PDB entry 6DFF | electron microscopy, 3.90 A resolution | chains B and G of the 8 polymer chains in the assembly

[Chain B]
Name: AP-1 complex subunit beta-1
Organism: Homo sapiens
UniProt: Q10567 (AP1B1_HUMAN); residue numbers follow UniProt; this construct covers 1-584
Chain sequence (586 residues; row label = number of the first residue in the row; numbers below 1 keep their minus sign (Gly-1 is residue -1)):
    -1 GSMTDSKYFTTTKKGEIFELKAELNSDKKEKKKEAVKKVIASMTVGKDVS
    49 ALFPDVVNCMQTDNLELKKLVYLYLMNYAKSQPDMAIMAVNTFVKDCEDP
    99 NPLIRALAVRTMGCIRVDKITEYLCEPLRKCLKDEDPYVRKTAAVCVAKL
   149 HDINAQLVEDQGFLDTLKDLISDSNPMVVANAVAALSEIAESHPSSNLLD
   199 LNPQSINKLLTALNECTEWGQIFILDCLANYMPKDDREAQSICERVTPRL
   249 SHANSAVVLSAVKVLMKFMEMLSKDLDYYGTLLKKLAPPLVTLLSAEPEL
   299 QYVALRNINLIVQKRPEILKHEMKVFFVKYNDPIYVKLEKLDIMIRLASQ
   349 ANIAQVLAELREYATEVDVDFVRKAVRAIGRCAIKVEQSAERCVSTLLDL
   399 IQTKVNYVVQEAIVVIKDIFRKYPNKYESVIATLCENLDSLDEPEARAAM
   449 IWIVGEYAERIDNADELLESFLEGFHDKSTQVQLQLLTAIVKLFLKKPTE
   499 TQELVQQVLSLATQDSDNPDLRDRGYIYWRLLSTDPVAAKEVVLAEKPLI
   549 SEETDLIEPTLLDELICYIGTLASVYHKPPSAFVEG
Disordered / not traced: -1 to 13, 584
Construct notes: expression tag (-1 to 0); engineered mutation Arg359 (Lys in Q10567), Lys476 (Glu in Q10567)

[Chain G]
Name: AP-1 complex subunit gamma-1
Organism: Mus musculus
UniProt: P22892 (AP1G1_MOUSE); residue numbers follow UniProt; this construct covers 1-595
Chain sequence (601 residues; numbered 1 to 601; the number before each row is that of its first residue):
     1 MPAPIRLRELIRTIRTARTQAEEREMIQKECAAIRSSFREEDNTYRCRNV
    51 AKLLYMHMLGYPAHFGQLECLKLIASQKFTDKRIGYLGAMLLLDERQDVH
   101 LLMTNCIKNDLNHSTQFVQGLALCTLGCMGSSEMCRDLAGEVEKLLKTSN
   151 SYLRKKAALCAVHVIRKVPELMEMFLPATKNLLNEKNHGVLHTSVVLLTE
   201 MCERSPDMLAHFRKLVPQLVRILKNLIMSGYSPEHDVSGISDPFLQVRIL
   251 RLLRILGRNDDDSSEAMNDILAQVATNTETSKNVGNAILYETVLTIMDIK
   301 SESGLRVLAINILGRFLLNNDKNIRYVALTSLLKTVQTDHNAVQRHRSTI
   351 VDCLKDLDVSIKRRAMELSFALVNGNNIRGMMKELLYFLDSCEPEFKADC
   401 ASGIFLAAEKYAPSKRWHIDTIMRVLTTAGSYVRDDAVPNLIQLITNSVE
   451 MHAYTVQRLYKAILGDYSQQPLVQVAAWCIGEYGDLLVSGQCEEEEPIQV
   501 TEDEVLDILESVLISNMSTSVTRGYALTAIMKLSTRFTCTVNRIKKVVSI
   551 YGSSIDVELQQRAVEYNALFKKYDHMRSALLERMPVMEKVTTNGPENLYF
   601 Q
Disordered / not traced: 1-3, 589-601
Construct notes: expression tag (596-601)

[How chain B and chain G interact]
Residue-residue contacts (62):
  Lys415(B) - Val557(G)
  Arg419(B) - Ser554(G)  hydrogen bond (side chain-backbone)
  Arg419(B) - Ile555(G)  hydrogen bond (side chain-backbone)
  Arg419(B) - Asp556(G)  hydrogen bond (side chain-backbone)
  Arg419(B) - Val557(G)
  Arg419(B) - Gln560(G)
  Trp450(B) - Val557(G)
  Leu482(B) - Glu558(G)
  Leu482(B) - Arg562(G)
  Gln483(B) - Glu558(G)
  Lys490(B) - Gln561(G)
  Gln512(B) - Met587(G)
  Ser514(B) - Met587(G)
  Asp515(B) - Pro439(G)
  Asn516(B) - Tyr525(G)
  Pro517(B) - Pro439(G)
  Pro517(B) - Ile442(G)  hydrophobic
  Pro517(B) - Trp478(G)
  Pro517(B) - Tyr525(G)
  Asp518(B) - Gly524(G)
  Asp518(B) - Tyr525(G)
  Asp518(B) - Thr528(G)
  Asp518(B) - Arg562(G)  salt bridge
  Arg520(B) - Gln443(G)  hydrogen bond
  Arg520(B) - Pro585(G)  hydrogen bond (side chain-backbone)
  Asp521(B) - Trp478(G)  hydrogen bond
  Asp521(B) - Thr528(G)
  Asp521(B) - Met584(G)
  Arg522(B) - Arg562(G)
  Arg522(B) - Glu565(G)  salt bridge
  Arg522(B) - Tyr566(G)  hydrogen bond
  Tyr524(B) - Met584(G)  hydrophobic
  Tyr524(B) - Pro585(G)
  Tyr526(B) - Glu565(G)  hydrogen bond
  Arg528(B) - Leu580(G)  hydrogen bond (side chain-backbone)
  Arg528(B) - Leu581(G)
  Arg528(B) - Glu582(G)  hydrogen bond (side chain-backbone)
  Arg528(B) - Arg583(G)  hydrogen bond (side chain-backbone)
  Leu529(B) - Met576(G)  hydrophobic
  Thr532(B) - Met576(G)
  Ala536(B) - Tyr573(G)
  Glu539(B) - Ala568(G)
  Glu539(B) - Lys572(G)
  Glu539(B) - Tyr573(G)
  Val540(B) - Glu565(G)
  Val540(B) - Ala568(G)
  Val540(B) - Leu569(G)  hydrophobic
  Val540(B) - Tyr573(G)  hydrophobic
  Val541(B) - Glu565(G)
  Ala543(B) - Val564(G)  hydrophobic
  Lys545(B) - Gln560(G)
  Lys545(B) - Gln561(G)
  Lys545(B) - Val564(G)
  Pro546(B) - Gly552(G)
  Pro546(B) - Val564(G)
  Leu547(B) - Ser553(G)
  Ile548(B) - Ser553(G)
  Ile548(B) - Ser554(G)
  Ile548(B) - Gln560(G)
  Ser549(B) - Ser553(G)  hydrogen bond (side chain-backbone)
  Ser549(B) - Ile555(G)
  Glu551(B) - Ile555(G)
Other interface residues (no listed pair), chain B (37 interface residues in all): Glu454, Gln479, Thr486, Ile525, Asp533, Glu550
Other interface residues (no listed pair), chain G (36 interface residues in all): Glu482, Ser520, Lys532, Val586

[Summary]
37 residues of chain B and 36 residues of chain G are in contact; the contacts include 12 hydrogen bonds and 2
salt bridges. Polar contacts include Asp518(B)-Arg562(G), Arg522(B)-Glu565(G) and Arg419(B)-Ser554(G).
Here chain B is AP-1 complex subunit beta-1 (Homo sapiens) and chain G is AP-1 complex subunit gamma-1 (Mus
musculus). Entry 6DFF (Structure of the cargo bound AP-1:Arf1:tetherin-Nef monomer) was determined by electron
microscopy together with 6CM9, 6D83, 6D84 and 6CRI from the same study.
